PDB entry 9GAO | X-ray diffraction, 1.95 A resolution | chains A and C

Chain A (and C):
Name: Protein cereblon
From: Homo sapiens
Notes: chain C of this document is another copy of the same molecule, construct and numbering; everything in this record applies to it too
UniProt: Q96SW2 (CRBN_HUMAN); residue numbers follow UniProt; this construct covers 41-187, 249-426
Amino-acid sequence (329 residues; row label = number of the first residue in the row; note: 58 numbers in that range are skipped by the numbering (no residue carries them; nothing is unmodelled there)):
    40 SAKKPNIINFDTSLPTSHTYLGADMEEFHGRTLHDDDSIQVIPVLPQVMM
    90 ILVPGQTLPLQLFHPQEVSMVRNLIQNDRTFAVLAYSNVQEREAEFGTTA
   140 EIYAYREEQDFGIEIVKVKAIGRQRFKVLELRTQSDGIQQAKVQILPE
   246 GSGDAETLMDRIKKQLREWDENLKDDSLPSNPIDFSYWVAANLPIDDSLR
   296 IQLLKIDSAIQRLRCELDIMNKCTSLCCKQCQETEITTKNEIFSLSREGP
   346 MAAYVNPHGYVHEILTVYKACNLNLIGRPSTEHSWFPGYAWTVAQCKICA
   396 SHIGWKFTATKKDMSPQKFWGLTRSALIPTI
Disordered / not traced: 40-46, 246-249, 268-269, 426 (chain C: 40-44, 246-249, 426)
Differences from the reference sequence: expression tag (40); engineered mutation I78 (Cys in Q96SW2), V92 (Ile in Q96SW2), N116 (Lys in Q96SW2), E134 (Gln in Q96SW2), W283 (Arg in Q96SW2), N287 (Cys in Q96SW2), S293 (Val in Q96SW2), D302 (Gly in Q96SW2), R342 (Leu in Q96SW2), E343 (Cys in Q96SW2), I359 (Thr in Q96SW2), I423 (Leu in Q96SW2); linker (246-248)
Bound ions: Zn2+: C323, C326, C391, C394
Small-molecule neighbours: A1IJM (2-[4-[(3R)-2,6-bis(oxidanylidene)piperidin-3-yl]phenoxy]-N-methyl-ethanamide): V350, N351, P352, H378, S379, W380, W386, W400, F402
UniProt features mapped onto this chain:
  - binding site (Zn(2+)): C323, C326, C391, C394
  - binding site ((S)-thalidomide): H378, W380, W386
  - natural variant: C391 (C391R: In MRT2)
  - mutagenesis: Y384 (Y384A: Abolishes thalidomide-binding without affecting DCX protein ligase complex activity; when associated with A-386), W386 (W386A: Abolishes thalidomide-binding without affecting DCX protein ligase complex activity; when associated with A-384 ...)

How chain A and chain C interact:
Residue-residue contacts (53):
  Q86(A) - Q86(C)
  Q86(A) - H103(C)
  M88(A) - P104(C)
  F102(A) - Y355(C)  hydrophobic
  H103(A) - V128(C)
  H103(A) - R131(C)  hydrogen bond
  P104(A) - M88(C)
  P104(A) - V128(C)  hydrophobic
  P104(A) - Q129(C)
  Q105(A) - Q129(C)
  Q105(A) - E130(C)
  Q105(A) - R131(C)  hydrogen bond
  S108(A) - Q129(C)
  V128(A) - H103(C)
  V128(A) - P104(C)  hydrophobic
  Q129(A) - P104(C)  hydrogen bond (side chain-backbone)
  Q129(A) - Q105(C)
  Q129(A) - S108(C)
  E130(A) - D175(C)
  R131(A) - H103(C)
  R131(A) - Q105(C)  hydrogen bond
  R131(A) - D175(C)
  Q148(A) - Q325(C)
  Q148(A) - S396(C)  hydrogen bond
  D149(A) - H397(C)  salt bridge
  F150(A) - H397(C)  hydrogen bond (backbone-backbone)
  F150(A) - I398(C)
  F150(A) - G399(C)
  F150(A) - W400(C)  hydrophobic
  F150(A) - T418(C)
  F150(A) - S420(C)  hydrogen bond (backbone-side chain)
  F150(A) - A421(C)  hydrogen bond (backbone-backbone)
  G151(A) - K324(C)  hydrogen bond (backbone-side chain)
  G151(A) - S420(C)
  I152(A) - Y355(C)
  T172(A) - T172(C)
  D175(A) - E130(C)
  D175(A) - R131(C)
  Q325(A) - Q148(C)
  H353(A) - N351(C)  hydrogen bond
  H353(A) - H353(C)
  H353(A) - Y355(C)
  Y355(A) - I152(C)
  H397(A) - D149(C)  salt bridge
  H397(A) - F150(C)  hydrogen bond (backbone-backbone)
  I398(A) - F150(C)
  G399(A) - F150(C)
  W400(A) - F150(C)  hydrophobic
  T418(A) - F150(C)
  S420(A) - F150(C)  hydrogen bond (side chain-backbone)
  S420(A) - G151(C)
  S420(A) - I152(C)
  A421(A) - F150(C)  hydrogen bond (backbone-backbone)
Other interface residues (no listed pair), chain A (36 interface residues in all): P85, R111, G176, K324, N351, P352, H357, S396
Other interface residues (no listed pair), chain C (37 interface residues in all): P85, F102, V107, R111, E153, G176, H357

Overview:
Chain A and chain C form an interface of 36 and 37 residues respectively, with 13 hydrogen bonds and 2 salt
bridges. Polar contacts include D149(A)-H397(C), H103(A)-R131(C) and Q105(A)-R131(C). Bound to chain A:
compound A1IJM.
Chain A and chain C are both Protein cereblon (Homo sapiens); the structure, Crystal structure of CRBNmidi in
complex with 2-(4-(2,6-dioxopiperidin-3-yl)phenoxy)-N-methylacetamide, was determined by X-ray diffraction
(same publication as 8RQ1, 8RQ8, 8RQ9, 8RQA and 8RQC).
